Entry 6X8E (X-ray diffraction, 1.75 A resolution); this record covers chain A.

== Chain A ==
Protein: Tyrosine-protein kinase JAK2
Organism: Homo sapiens
Notes: EC 2.7.10.2; fragment: kinase domain
UniProt: O60674 (JAK2_HUMAN); numbering as in UniProt (aligned over 837-1132)
Sequence (298 residues; row label = number of the first residue in the row):
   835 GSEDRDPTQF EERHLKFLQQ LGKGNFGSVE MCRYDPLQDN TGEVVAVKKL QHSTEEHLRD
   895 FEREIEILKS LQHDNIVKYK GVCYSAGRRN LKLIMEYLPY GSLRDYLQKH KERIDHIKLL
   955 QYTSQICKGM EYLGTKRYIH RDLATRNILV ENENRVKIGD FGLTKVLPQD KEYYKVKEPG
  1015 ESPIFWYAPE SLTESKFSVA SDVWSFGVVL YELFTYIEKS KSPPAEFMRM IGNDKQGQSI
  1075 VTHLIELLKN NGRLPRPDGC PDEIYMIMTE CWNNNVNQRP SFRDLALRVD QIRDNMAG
Not modelled in the structure: 835-842, 920-921, 1012-1015, 1066-1073, 1131-1132
Differences from the reference sequence: expression tag (835-836); engineered mutation S1073 (Met in O60674), T1076 (Phe in O60674)
Modified positions: Y1007 (O-phosphotyrosine; PTR); Y1008 (O-phosphotyrosine; PTR)
Swiss-Prot annotation at these positions:
  - active site: D976 (Proton acceptor)
  - binding site (ATP): L855 to V863, K882
  - modified residue (Phosphotyrosine): Y868, Y966, Y972, Y1007, Y1008
  - mutagenesis: K882 (K882E: Loss of ability to up-regulate potassium voltage-gated channel activity of KCNA3)
Small-molecule neighbours: UWP ([3-{4-[6-(1-methyl-1H-pyrazol-4-yl)pyrazolo[1,5-a]pyrazin-4-yl]-1H-pyrazol-1-yl}-1-(2,2,2-trifluoroethyl)azetidin-3-yl]acetonitrile): L855, G856, K857, G858, G861, S862, V863, A880, K882, E930, Y931, L932, P933, Y934, G935, R980, N981, I982, L983, G993, D994

== Summary ==
Ligands of chain A: compound UWP. UniProt lists active-site residue D976, 10 ATP-binding residues and one
mutagenesis site.
Chain A is Tyrosine-protein kinase JAK2 (Homo sapiens); the structure, Crystal structure of JAK2 with Compound
11, was determined by X-ray diffraction, deposited together with 6X8F and 6X8G.
